6L97 - chains A and B of the 4 polymer chains in the assembly; structure by X-ray diffraction, 2.36 A resolution.

[Chain A (and B)]
Protein: DNA polymerase IV
From: Saccharolobus solfataricus (strain ATCC 35092 / DSM 1617 / JCM 11322 / P2)
Notes: EC 2.7.7.7; chain B of this document is another copy of the same molecule, construct and numbering; everything in this record applies to it too
UniProtKB: Q97W02 (DPO4_SACS2); residue numbers follow UniProt; this construct covers 1-352
Amino-acid sequence (360 residues; each row starts with the number of its first residue):
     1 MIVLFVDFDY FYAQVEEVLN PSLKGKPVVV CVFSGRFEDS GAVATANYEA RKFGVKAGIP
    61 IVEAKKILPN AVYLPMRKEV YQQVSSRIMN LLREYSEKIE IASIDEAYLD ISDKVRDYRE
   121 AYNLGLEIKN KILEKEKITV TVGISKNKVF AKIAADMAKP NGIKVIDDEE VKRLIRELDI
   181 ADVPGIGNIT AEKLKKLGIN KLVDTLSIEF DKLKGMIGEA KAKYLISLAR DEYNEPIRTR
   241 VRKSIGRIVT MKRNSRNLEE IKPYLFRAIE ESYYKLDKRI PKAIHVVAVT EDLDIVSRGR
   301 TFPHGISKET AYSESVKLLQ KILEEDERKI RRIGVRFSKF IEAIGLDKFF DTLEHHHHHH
Unresolved in the structure: 34-39, 342-360 (chain B: 35-38, 342-360)
Sequence notes: expression tag (353-360)
Swiss-Prot annotation at these positions:
  - active site: Glu106
  - binding site (Mg(2+)): Asp7, Asp105
  - site: Tyr12 (Substrate discrimination)
  - mutagenesis: Asp105 to Glu106 (Loss of function), Glu342 to Thr352 (Almost complete loss of interaction with PCNA)

[Chain A / chain B interface]
Residue-residue contacts (36; chain A residue first):
  Arg240(A) with Leu323(B); Glu324(B), hydrogen bond (side chain-backbone); Glu325(B); Asp326(B), hydrogen bond (side chain-backbone); Glu327(B)
  Arg242(A) with Asp326(B), salt bridge; Glu327(B), salt bridge; Arg328(B)
  Ser244(A) with Ile295(B)
  Gly246(A) with Asp294(B), hydrogen bond (backbone-side chain)
  Arg247(A) with Asp292(B); Leu293(B); Asp294(B)
  Ile248(A) with Leu293(B), hydrogen bond (backbone-backbone); Arg332(B)
  Arg256(A) with Arg240(B)
  Asp292(A) with Lys275(B), salt bridge
  Leu293(A) with Arg247(B); Ile248(B), hydrogen bond (backbone-backbone)
  Asp294(A) with Ile245(B); Gly246(B), hydrogen bond (side chain-backbone); Lys275(B), salt bridge
  Ile295(A) with Ser244(B), hydrogen bond (backbone-side chain)
  Ser297(A) with Lys243(B)
  Arg298(A) with Lys243(B)
  Leu323(A) with Arg240(B), hydrogen bond (backbone-side chain)
  Glu324(A) with Arg240(B), hydrogen bond (backbone-side chain)
  Glu325(A) with Arg240(B)
  Asp326(A) with Arg240(B)
  Glu327(A) with Arg240(B); Arg242(B), salt bridge
  Arg328(A) with Arg242(B)
  Arg332(A) with Ile248(B); Arg332(B)
  Arg336(A) with Ile295(B); Ser297(B)
Also at the interface, not in a pair above, chain A (26 interface residues in all): Lys243, Ile245, Thr250, Val289, Val296
Also at the interface, not in a pair above, chain B (25 interface residues in all): Arg256, Glu271, Val289, Arg298

[Overview]
26 residues of chain A face 25 of chain B across their interface; the contacts include 9 hydrogen bonds and 5
salt bridges. Polar pairs include Arg242(A)-Asp326(B), Arg242(A)-Glu327(B) and Asp292(A)-Lys275(B).
Both chains are DNA polymerase IV (Saccharolobus solfataricus (strain ATCC 35092 / DSM 1617 / JCM 11322 /
P2)). Entry 6L97 (Complex of DNA polymerase IV and L-DNA duplex) was determined by X-ray diffraction (same
publication as 6L84).
